1BKP - chains A and B; structure by X-ray diffraction, 1.70 A resolution.

# Chain A (and B)
Name: Thymidylate synthase A
Source organism: Bacillus subtilis
Notes: EC 2.1.1.45; chain B of this document is another copy of the same molecule, construct and numbering; everything in this record applies to it too
Reference sequence: P42326 (TYSA_BACSU); residues 2-279 here = UniProt positions 2-279
Sequence (278 residues; each row starts with the number of its first residue):
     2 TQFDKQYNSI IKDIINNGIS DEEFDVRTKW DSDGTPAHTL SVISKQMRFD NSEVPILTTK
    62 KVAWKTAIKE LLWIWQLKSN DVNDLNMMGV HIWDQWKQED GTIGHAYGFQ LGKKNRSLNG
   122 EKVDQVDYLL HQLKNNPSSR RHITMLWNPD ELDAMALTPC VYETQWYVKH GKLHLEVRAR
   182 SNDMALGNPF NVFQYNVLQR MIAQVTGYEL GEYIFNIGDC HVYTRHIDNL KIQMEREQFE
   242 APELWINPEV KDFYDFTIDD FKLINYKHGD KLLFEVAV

# Chain A / chain B interface
Residue-residue contacts (95; chain A residue first):
  Ile20(A) with His171(B)
  Glu24(A) with Lys170(B); His171(B), hydrogen bond (side chain-backbone)
  Phe25(A) with Pro138(B), hydrophobic; Ser139(B); Val169(B)
  Thr40(A) with Arg141(B)
  Ser42(A) with Lys170(B), hydrogen bond
  Ile44(A) with Arg49(B), hydrogen bond (backbone-side chain); Tyr168(B), hydrophobic; Lys170(B); His175(B); Ile215(B), hydrophobic
  Ser45(A) with Gln47(B), hydrogen bond; Arg49(B), hydrogen bond (backbone-side chain); Glu177(B), hydrogen bond; Ile215(B)
  Gln47(A) with Ser45(B), hydrogen bond
  Arg49(A) with Ile44(B), hydrogen bond (side chain-backbone); Ser45(B), hydrogen bond (side chain-backbone)
  Lys114(A) with Asp151(B), salt bridge
  Asn116(A) with Pro150(B); Asp151(B), hydrogen bond; Asp154(B)
  Arg117(A) with Leu153(B); Asp154(B), salt bridge
  Ser118(A) with Asp154(B), hydrogen bond (backbone-side chain)
  Gln126(A) with Pro150(B)
  Pro138(A) with Phe25(B), hydrophobic
  Ser139(A) with Phe25(B)
  Arg141(A) with Thr40(B); Arg181(B), hydrogen bond (backbone-side chain); Ser182(B); Asp220(B), salt bridge; His222(B)
  Arg142(A) with Trp148(B); Thr159(B); Arg181(B)
  Ile144(A) with Trp148(B); Arg181(B)
  Met146(A) with Met146(B), hydrophobic; Trp148(B); Pro150(B)
  Trp148(A) with Arg142(B); Ile144(B); Met146(B)
  Asn149(A) with Asn149(B); Asp151(B), hydrogen bond
  Pro150(A) with Asn116(B); Gln126(B); Asn149(B)
  Asp151(A) with Lys114(B), salt bridge; Asn116(B); Asn149(B), hydrogen bond
  Leu153(A) with Arg117(B)
  Asp154(A) with Asn116(B); Arg117(B), salt bridge; Ser118(B), hydrogen bond (side chain-backbone)
  Thr159(A) with Arg142(B)
  Tyr163(A) with Met146(B), hydrophobic; Glu164(B), hydrogen bond
  Glu164(A) with Tyr163(B), hydrogen bond; Glu164(B)
  Gln166(A) with Arg179(B), hydrogen bond; Arg181(B), hydrogen bond (side chain-backbone)
  Tyr168(A) with Ile44(B), hydrophobic; Arg179(B), hydrogen bond; Gly219(B); Asp220(B)
  Val169(A) with Phe25(B)
  Lys170(A) with Glu24(B); Ser42(B), hydrogen bond; Ile44(B); Asp220(B), salt bridge
  His171(A) with Ile20(B); Glu24(B), salt bridge
  His175(A) with Ile44(B)
  Glu177(A) with Ser45(B), hydrogen bond; Arg179(B), salt bridge; Gly219(B)
  Arg179(A) with Gln166(B), hydrogen bond; Tyr168(B), hydrogen bond; Glu177(B), salt bridge
  Arg181(A) with Arg141(B), hydrogen bond (side chain-backbone); Arg142(B); Ile144(B); Gln166(B), hydrogen bond (backbone-side chain)
  Ser182(A) with Arg141(B)
  Ile215(A) with Ile44(B), hydrophobic; Ser45(B)
  Gly219(A) with Tyr168(B)
  Asp220(A) with Arg141(B), salt bridge; Tyr168(B); Lys170(B), salt bridge
  His222(A) with Arg141(B), hydrogen bond
Other interface residues (no listed pair), chain A (49 interface residues in all): Ser21, Asp22, Gln111, Glu152, Gly172, Tyr224
Other interface residues (no listed pair), chain B (49 interface residues in all): Ser21, Asp22, Lys123, Glu152, Gly172, Tyr224

# Summary
Chain A and chain B each contribute 49 residues to their interface, with 27 hydrogen bonds and 11 salt
bridges. Polar contacts include Lys114(A)-Asp151(B), Arg117(A)-Asp154(B) and Arg141(A)-Asp220(B).
Chain A and chain B are both Thymidylate synthase A (Bacillus subtilis); the structure, Thermostable
thymidylate synthase A from bacillus subtilis, was determined by X-ray diffraction together with 1BSP, 1BKO
and 1BSF from the same study.
